Entry 7U6J (X-ray diffraction, 1.90 A resolution); this record covers chain A.

Chain A:
Molecule: Halogenase B
Organism: Streptomyces wuyuanensis
UniProtKB: A0A1H0BKU7 (A0A1H0BKU7_9ACTN); numbering as in UniProt (aligned over 1-251)
Sequence (251 residues; numbered 1 to 251; the number before each row is that of its first residue):
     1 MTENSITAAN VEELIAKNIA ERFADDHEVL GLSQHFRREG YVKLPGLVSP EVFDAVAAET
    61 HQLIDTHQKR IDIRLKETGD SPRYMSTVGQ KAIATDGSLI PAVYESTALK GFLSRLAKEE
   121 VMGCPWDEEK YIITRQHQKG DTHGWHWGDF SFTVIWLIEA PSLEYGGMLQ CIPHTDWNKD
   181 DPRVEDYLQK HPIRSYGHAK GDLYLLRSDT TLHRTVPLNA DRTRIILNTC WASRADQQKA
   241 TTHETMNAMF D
Not modelled in the structure: 1-4
Residues lining bound ligands:
  - lysine (LYS): L75, T78, R83, E129, I132, H143, H146, W147, G148, D149, W177, N228, C230, T245, M246, M249, F250
  - succinic acid (SIN): H143, H146, I155, Y204, H213, T215, R224, I226, N228
What the authors report for this chain:
  - specificity-determining residues: M246
  - binding site for lysine: R83, M246, M249, F250
  - mutagenesis - M246I (2.5- fold), M246L (2.75-fold), M246T (1.67-fold): increased catalytic activity
  - mutagenesis - M246V (1.5 +/- 0.4 uM): increased catalytic activity on Pra
  - mutagenesis - M246I, M246L, M246V: decreased catalytic activity on lysine

In short:
Ligands of chain A: succinic acid and lysine. From the paper: a binding site for lysine at R83, M246 and M249
among others; M246I, M246L and M246T increase catalytic activity.
Chain A is Halogenase B (Streptomyces wuyuanensis); the structure, HalB with lysine and succinate, was
determined by X-ray diffraction, deposited together with 7U6H and 7U6I.
